Entry 7UQR (electron microscopy, 4.55 A resolution (low resolution: residue-level contacts below are approximate; hydrogen-bond / salt-bridge calls are withheld)); this record covers chains A and E of the 5 polymer chains in the assembly.

Chain A:
Name: ATP-sensitive inward rectifier potassium channel 11
Organism: Rattus norvegicus
UniProtKB: P70673 (KCJ11_RAT); residues 1-390 here = UniProt positions 1-390
Amino-acid sequence (390 residues; numbered 1 to 390; the number before each row is that of its first residue):
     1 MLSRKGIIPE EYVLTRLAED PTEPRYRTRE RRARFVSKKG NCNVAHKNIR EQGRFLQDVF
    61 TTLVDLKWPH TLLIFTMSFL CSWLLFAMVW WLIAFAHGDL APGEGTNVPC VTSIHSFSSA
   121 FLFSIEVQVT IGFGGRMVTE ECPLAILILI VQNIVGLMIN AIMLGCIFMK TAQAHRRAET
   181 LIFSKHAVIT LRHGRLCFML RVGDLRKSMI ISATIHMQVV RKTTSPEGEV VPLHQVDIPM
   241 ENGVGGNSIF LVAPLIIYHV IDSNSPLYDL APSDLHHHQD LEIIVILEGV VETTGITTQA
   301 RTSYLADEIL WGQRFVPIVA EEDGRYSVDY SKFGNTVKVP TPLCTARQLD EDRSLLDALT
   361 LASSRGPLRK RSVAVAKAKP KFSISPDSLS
Unresolved in the structure: 1-29, 357-390

Chain E:
Name: ATP-binding cassette sub-family C member 8
Organism: Cricetus cricetus
UniProtKB: Q09427 (ABCC8_CRICR); residue numbers follow UniProt; this construct covers 1-1582
Amino-acid sequence (1582 residues; each row starts with the number of its first residue):
     1 MPLAFCGTEN HSAAYRVDQG VLNNGCFVDA LNVVPHVFLL FITFPILFIG WGSQSSKVHI
    61 HHSTWLHFPG HNLRWILTFI LLFVLVCEIA EGILSDGVTE SRHLHLYMPA GMAFMAAITS
   121 VVYYHNIETS NFPKLLIALL IYWTLAFITK TIKFVKFYDH AIGFSQLRFC LTGLLVILYG
   181 MLLLVEVNVI RVRRYIFFKT PREVKPPEDL QDLGVRFLQP FVNLLSKGTY WWMNAFIKTA
   241 HKKPIDLRAI AKLPIAMRAL TNYQRLCVAF DAQARKDTQS PQGARAIWRA LCHAFGRRLI
   301 LSSTFRILAD LLGFAGPLCI FGIVDHLGKE NHVFQPKTQF LGVYFVSSQE FLGNAYVLAV
   361 LLFLALLLQR TFLQASYYVA IETGINLRGA IQTKIYNKIM HMSTSNLSMG EMTAGQICNL
   421 VAIDTNQLMW FFFLCPNLWT MPVQIIVGVI LLYYILGVSA LIGAAVIILL APVQYFVATK
   481 LSQAQRTTLE HSNERLKQTN EMLRGMKLLK LYAWESIFCS RVEVTRRKEM TSLRAFAVYT
   541 SISIFMNTAI PIAAVLITFV GHVSFFKESD LSPSVAFASL SLFHILVTPL FLLSSVVRST
   601 VKALVSVQKL SEFLSSAEIR EEQCAPREPA PQGQAGKYQA VPLKVVNRKR PAREEVRDLL
   661 GPLQRLAPSM DGDADNFCVQ IIGGFFTWTP DGIPTLSNIT IRIPRGQLTM IVGQVGCGKS
   721 SLLLATLGEM QKVSGAVFWN SNLPDSEGED PSSPERETAA GSDIRSRGPV AYASQKPWLL
   781 NATVEENITF ESPFNKQRYK MVIEACSLQP DIDILPHGDQ TQIGERGINL SGGQRQRISV
   841 ARALYQQTNV VFLDDPFSAL DVHLSDHLMQ AGILELLRDD KRTVVLVTHK LQYLPHADWI
   901 IAMKDGTIQR EGTLKDFQRS ECQLFEHWKT LMNRQDQELE KETVMERKAS EPSQGLPRAM
   961 SSRDGLLLDE EEEEEEAAES EEDDNLSSVL HQRAKIPWRA CTKYLSSAGI LLLSLLVFSQ
  1021 LLKHMVLVAI DYWLAKWTDS ALVLSPAARN CSLSQECDLD QSVYAMVFTL LCSLGIVLCL
  1081 VTSVTVEWTG LKVAKRLHRS LLNRIILAPM RFFETTPLGS ILNRFSSDCN TIDQHIPSTL
  1141 ECLSRSTLLC VSALTVISYV TPVFLVALLP LAVVCYFIQK YFRVASRDLQ QLDDTTQLPL
  1201 VSHFAETVEG LTTIRAFRYE ARFQQKLLEY TDSNNIASLF LTAANRWLEV CMEYIGACVV
  1261 LIAAATSISN SLHRELSAGL VGLGLTYALM VSNYLNWMVR NLADMEIQLG AVKRIHALLK
  1321 TEAESYEGLL APSLIPKNWP DQGKIQIQNL SVRYDSSLKP VLKHVNTLIS PGQKIGICGR
  1381 TGSGKSSFSL AFFRMVDMFE GRIIIDGIDI AKLPLHTLRS RLSIILQDPV LFSGTIRFNL
  1441 DPEKKCSDST LWEALEIAQL KLVVKALPGG LDAIITEGGE NFSQGQRQLF CLARAFVRKT
  1501 SIFIMDEATA SIDMATENIL QKVVMTAFAD RTVVTIAHRV HTILSADLVM VLKRGAILEF
  1561 DKPETLLSQK DSVFASFVRA DK
Unresolved in the structure: 52-59, 625-672, 702-703, 744-765, 929-985, 1044-1059, 1579-1582
Swiss-Prot annotation at these positions:
  - binding site (ATP): Trp688, Gly716, Ser720, Ser721, Ser1483
  - binding site (Mg(2+)): Ser720, Gln775
  - binding site (ADP): Thr1381, Gly1382, Gly1384, Lys1385, Ser1386, Ser1387
  - glycosylation (N-linked (GlcNAc...) asparagine): Asn10, Asn1050

Interface between chain A and chain E:
Pairs across the interface (5):
  Ala96(A) with Val17(E)
  Gly98(A) with Val17(E)
  Ala101(A) with Tyr15(E)
  Pro102(A) with His11(E); Ser12(E)
Also at the interface, not in a pair above, chain A (7 interface residues in all): Ser78, Leu85, Leu100
Also at the interface, not in a pair above, chain E (7 interface residues in all): Arg16, Phe41, Pro45

Summary:
Chain A and chain E each contribute 7 residues to their interface. From UniProt: 5 ATP-binding residues,
Mg2+-binding residues Ser720(E) and Gln775(E) and 6 ADP-binding residues on chain E.
Here chain A is ATP-sensitive inward rectifier potassium channel 11 (Rattus norvegicus) and chain E is
ATP-binding cassette sub-family C member 8 (Cricetus cricetus). Entry 7UQR (Cryo-EM structure of the
pancreatic ATP-sensitive potassium channel in the apo form with Kir6.2-CTD in the ...) was determined by
electron microscopy (same publication as 7TYS, 7TYT, 7U1E, 7U1Q, 7U1S, 7U24 and 4 further entries).
